7X0Y - chains D and F of the 6 polymer chains in the assembly; structure by electron microscopy, 3.89 A resolution.

== Chain D ==
Protein: Cryptochrome-2
From: Arabidopsis thaliana
Reference sequence: Q96524 (CRY2_ARATH); residues 1-612 here = UniProt positions 1-612
Chain sequence (612 residues; row label = number of the first residue in the row):
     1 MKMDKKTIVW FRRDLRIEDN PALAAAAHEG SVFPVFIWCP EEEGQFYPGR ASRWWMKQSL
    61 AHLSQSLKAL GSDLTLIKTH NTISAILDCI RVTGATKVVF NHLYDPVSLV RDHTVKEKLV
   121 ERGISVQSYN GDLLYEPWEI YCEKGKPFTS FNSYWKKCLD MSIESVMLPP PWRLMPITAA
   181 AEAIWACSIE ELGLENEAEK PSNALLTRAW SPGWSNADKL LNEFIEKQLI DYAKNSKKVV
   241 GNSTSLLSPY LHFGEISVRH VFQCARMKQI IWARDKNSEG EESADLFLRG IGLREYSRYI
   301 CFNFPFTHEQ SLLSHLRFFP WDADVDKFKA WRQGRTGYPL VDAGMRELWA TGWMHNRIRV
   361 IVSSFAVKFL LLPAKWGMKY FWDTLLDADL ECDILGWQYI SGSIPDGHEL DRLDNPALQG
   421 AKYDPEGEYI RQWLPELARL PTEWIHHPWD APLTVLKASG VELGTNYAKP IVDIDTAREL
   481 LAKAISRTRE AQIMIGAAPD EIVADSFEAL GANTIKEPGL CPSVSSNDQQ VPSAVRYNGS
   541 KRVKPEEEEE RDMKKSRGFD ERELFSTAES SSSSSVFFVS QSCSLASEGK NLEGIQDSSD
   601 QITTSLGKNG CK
Disordered / not traced: 1-4, 403-413, 478-612
Differences from the reference sequence: engineered mutation A374 (Trp in Q96524)
Residues lining bound ligands: FAD (flavin-adenine dinucleotide): Y232, T244, S245, L246, L247, S248, L251, G290, I291, L293, R294, W353, M354, H355, N356, R359, V360, D387, A388, D389, C392, D393, L395, G396, W397
Curated features (UniProtKB/Swiss-Prot):
  - motif: K541 to K555 (Nuclear localization signal)
  - binding site (FAD): Y232, T244 to S248, N356, D387 to D389
  - binding site (Mg(2+)): N235, S243, H355
  - binding site (ATP): N356, R357, D406
  - site (Involved in electron transfer from the protein surface to the FAD cofactor): W321, W397
  - modified residue: S587 (Phosphoserine), S598 (Phosphoserine), S599 (Phosphoserine), T603 (Phosphothreonine), S605 (Phosphoserine)
  - natural variant: I83 (I83V: In strain: cv. Chi-1, cv. Co-1 and 3 more), Q127 (Q127S: In strain: cv. Bu-0, cv. Da(1)-12 and 7 more), D326 (D326E: In strain: cv. Chi-1, cv. Co-1 and 3 more), V367 (V367M: In strain: cv. Cvi-0), T476 (T476I: In strain: cv. Cvi-0), A482 (A482G: In strain: cv. Chi-1, cv. Co-1 and 3 more), A498 (A498S: In strain: cv. Chi-1, cv. Co-1 and 3 more), F507 (F507L: In strain: cv. Chi-1, cv. Co-1 and 3 more), G511 (G511E: In strain: cv. Chi-1, cv. Co-1 and 3 more), V543 (V543L: In strain: cv. Chi-1, cv. Co-1 and 3 more), C611 (C611Y: In strain: cv. Chi-1, cv. Co-1 and 3 more)
  - mutagenesis: W321 (W321A/F: Photochemically inactive in vitro. Undergo robust light-dependent photoreduction in an in vivo context via an alternative electron transport involving small molecule activators including ...), W331 (W331A: Decreased light sensitivity. Enhanced photoreduction in the presence of added ATP), G337 (G337E: Loss of activity), W376 (W376A: Decreased light sensitivity. Enhanced photoreduction in the presence of added ATP), G377 (G377R: Constitutive light response), D387 (D387A: Impaired FAD-binding leading to impaired blue light-mediated inhibition of hypocotyl elongation and loss of blue light-induced degradation. Disturbed BHLH63/CIB1 and SPA1 interactions), W397 (W397A: Photochemically inactive in vitro. Undergo robust light-dependent photoreduction in an in vivo context via an alternative electron transport involving small molecule activators including ATP ...), Y399 (Y399A/F: Impaired ATP-mediated enhanced photoreduction and decreased affinity for ATP), K541 (K541R: Impaired nuclear importation leading to reduced phosphorylation, physiological activities, and degradation in response to blue light ...), K554 to K555 (Impaired nuclear importation leading to reduced phosphorylation, physiological activities, and degradation in response to blue light ...), S570 to S575 (Reduced blue light-mediated phosphorylation and impaired blue light-dependent proteolysis and hypocotyl inhibition response; when associated with A-580, A-582, A-584, A-587, 598-A-A-599 and A-605 ...), S580 (S580A: Reduced blue light-mediated phosphorylation and impaired blue light-dependent proteolysis and hypocotyl inhibition response ...), 6 further mutagenesis entries in UniProt

== Chain F ==
Protein: CIB1 fragment
From: Arabidopsis thaliana
Chain sequence (8 residues; each row starts with the number of its first residue; X marks 8 residues of unknown identity (built as UNK)):
     1 XXXXXXXX

== How chain D and chain F interact ==
Chain D residues in contact with chain F, 4 residues: L109, H113, Y141, F302
From the paper, about this interface:
  - hot spots on chain D (mutagenesis) - W138A, Y141A: decreased binding to CIB1

== In short ==
Chain D and chain F make no direct contact in this assembly. Chain D binds flavin-adenine dinucleotide.
Curated annotation (UniProt) lists 10 FAD-binding residues, 3 Mg2+-binding residues, 3 ATP-binding residues
and 25 mutagenesis sites on chain D. From the paper: W138A and Y141A of chain D reduce binding to CIB1.
Chain D is Cryptochrome-2 and chain F is CIB1 fragment, both from Arabidopsis thaliana; the structure, Cryo-EM
Structure of Arabidopsis CRY2 tetramer in complex with CIB1 fragment, was determined by electron microscopy,
deposited together with 7X0X.
